PDB entry 4ZLF | X-ray diffraction, 1.60 A resolution | chain A

[Chain A]
Protein: Putative b-glycan phosphorylase
From: Saccharophagus degradans 2-40
Notes: EC 2.4.1.321
Reference sequence: Q21MB1 (Q21MB1_SACD2); numbering as in UniProt (aligned over 1-788)
Chain sequence (796 residues; numbered 1 to 796; the number before each row is that of its first residue):
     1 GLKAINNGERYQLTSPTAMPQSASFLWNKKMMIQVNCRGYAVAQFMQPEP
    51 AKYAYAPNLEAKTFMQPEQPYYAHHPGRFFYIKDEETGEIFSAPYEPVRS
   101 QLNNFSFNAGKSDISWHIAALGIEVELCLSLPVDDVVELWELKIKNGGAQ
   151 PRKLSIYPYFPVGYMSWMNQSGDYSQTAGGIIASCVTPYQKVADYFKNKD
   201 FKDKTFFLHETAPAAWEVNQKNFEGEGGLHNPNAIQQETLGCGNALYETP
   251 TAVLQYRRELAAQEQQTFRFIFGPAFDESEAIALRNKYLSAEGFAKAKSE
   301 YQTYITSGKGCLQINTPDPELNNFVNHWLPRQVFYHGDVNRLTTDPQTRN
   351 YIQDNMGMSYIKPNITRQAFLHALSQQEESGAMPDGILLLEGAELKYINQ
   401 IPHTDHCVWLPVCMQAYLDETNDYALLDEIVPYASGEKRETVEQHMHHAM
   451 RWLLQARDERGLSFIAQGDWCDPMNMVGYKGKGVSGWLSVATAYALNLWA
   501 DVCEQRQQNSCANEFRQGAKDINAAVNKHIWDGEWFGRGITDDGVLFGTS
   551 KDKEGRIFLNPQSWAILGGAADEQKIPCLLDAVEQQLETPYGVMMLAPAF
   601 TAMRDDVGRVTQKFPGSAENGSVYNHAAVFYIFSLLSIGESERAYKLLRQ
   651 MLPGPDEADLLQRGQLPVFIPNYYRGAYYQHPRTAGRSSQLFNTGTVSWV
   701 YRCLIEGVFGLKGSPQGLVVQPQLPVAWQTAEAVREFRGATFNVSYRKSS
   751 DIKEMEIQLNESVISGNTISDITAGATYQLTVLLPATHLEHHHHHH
Disordered / not traced: 786-796
Sequence notes: engineered mutation Gly1 (Met in Q21MB1); expression tag (789-796)
Residues lining bound ligands: 4-O-beta-D-glucopyranosyl-D-gluconic acid (CEZ): Trp167, Gln190, Arg341, Gln347, Arg349, Asn350, Trp470, Cys471, Asp472, Pro473, Arg609, Lys613, Glu619, Tyr624, Asn672, Leu691
Reported in the primary citation:
  - binding site for 4-O-beta-D-glucopyranosyl-D-gluconic acid: Gln347, Arg349, Asn350, Trp470, Asp472, Arg609, Lys613, Glu619, Tyr624, Asn672
  - catalytic residues: Asp472 (proposed by the authors, not directly observed)
  - mutagenesis - R609A, K613A: abolished catalytic activity on 4-O-beta-D-glucopyranosyl-D-gluconic acid
  - mutagenesis - Q190A: decreased catalytic activity on 4-O-beta-D-glucopyranosyl-D-gluconic acid
  - specificity-determining residues: Gln347, Arg609, Lys613 (by similarity / conservation)
  - mutagenesis - Q190A: decreased catalytic activity on GlcUA
  - mutagenesis - Q190A: decreased catalytic activity (phosphorolysis reaction)

[In short]
Chain A binds 4-O-beta-D-glucopyranosyl-D-gluconic acid. From the paper: the catalytic residue Asp472; R609A
and K613A abolish catalytic activity on 4-O-beta-D-glucopyranosyl-D-gluconic acid.
Chain A is Putative b-glycan phosphorylase (Saccharophagus degradans 2-40); the structure, Cellobionic acid
phosphorylase - cellobionic acid complex, was determined by X-ray diffraction (same publication as 4ZLE, 4ZLG
and 4ZLI).
